PDB entry 5MS4 | X-ray diffraction, 2.10 A resolution | chains A and E

[Chain A]
Protein: Kallikrein-8
Organism: Homo sapiens
Notes: EC 3.4.21.118
UniProtKB: O60259 (KLK8_HUMAN); the construct lacks a stretch of the UniProt sequence and is renumbered around it, so the offset changes along the chain: 16-36 = UniProt 33-53; 38-67 = UniProt 54-83; 69-95 = UniProt 84-110; 96-125 = UniProt 114-143; 4 more segments
Amino-acid sequence (228 residues; row label = number of the first residue in the row; note: 8 numbers in that range are skipped by the numbering (no residue carries them; nothing is unmodelled there); a row labelled like 95A-95C holds insertion residues (95A, then the next letters in order)):
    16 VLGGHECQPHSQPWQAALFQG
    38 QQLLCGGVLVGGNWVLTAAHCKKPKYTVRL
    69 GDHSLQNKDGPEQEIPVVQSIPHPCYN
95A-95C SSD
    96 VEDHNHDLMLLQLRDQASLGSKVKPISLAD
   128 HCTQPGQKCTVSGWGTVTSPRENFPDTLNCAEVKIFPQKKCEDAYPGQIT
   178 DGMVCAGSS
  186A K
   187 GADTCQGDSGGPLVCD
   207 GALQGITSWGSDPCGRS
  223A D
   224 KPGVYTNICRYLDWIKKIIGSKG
Disulfide bonds: Cys22-Cys157, Cys42-Cys58, Cys129-Cys232, Cys136-Cys201, Cys168-Cys182, Cys191-Cys220
Metal / ion sites: Ca2+: Asp70, Ser72, Asn75, Asp77, Glu80
Ligand contacts:
  - tertiary-butyl alcohol (TBU), molecule 1: Pro79, Ser113, Leu114, Gly115, Ser116, Lys117, Val118
  - tertiary-butyl alcohol (TBU), molecule 2: His91, Arg233, Tyr234, Asp236, Trp237
  - tertiary-butyl alcohol (TBU), molecule 3: Phe151, Pro152, Asp153, Thr154
Curated features (UniProtKB/Swiss-Prot):
  - active site (Charge relay system): His57, Asp102, Ser195
  - glycosylation: Asn95 (N-linked (GlcNAc...) asparagine)
Reported in the primary citation:
  - catalytic residues: His57, Asp102, Gly193, Ser195
  - contacts within the chain: Val16-Asp194, Arg66-Asp70, Ser72-Asp77, Asp77-Glu80, Gly78-Glu80
  - binding site for Leupeptin (chain E): His57, His99, Asp189, Thr190, Gly193, Ser195, Ser214, Trp215, Gly216, Ser217
  - specificity-determining residues: Asp189
  - specificity-determining residues: Thr190 (proposed by the authors, not directly observed)
  - conformationally variable residues (side-chain flip): His99
  - specificity-determining residues: Glu97, Glu149, Asp218 (from molecular simulation)
  - Ca2+ coordination: Asp70, Ser72, Asn75, Asp77, Glu80
  - mutagenesis - Y94F (Kd 6.9 uM), H99A (13-fold): decreased binding to Zn2+
  - mutagenesis - C93S: unchanged catalytic activity
  - mutagenesis - C93S: unchanged binding to Zn2+
  - post-translational modification sites: Asn95 (proposed by the authors, not directly observed)
  - mutagenesis - D70K: abolished catalytic activity on Ca2+

[Chain E]
Protein: Leupeptin
Amino-acid sequence (4 residues; numbered 1 to 4; the number before each row is that of its first residue):
     1 XLLX
Modified positions: ACE (acetyl group) at position 1; AR7 (amino{[(4S)-4-amino-5,5-dihydroxypentyl]amino}methaniminium) at position 4

[Interface between chain A and chain E]
Pairs across the interface (21; chain A residue first):
  His57(A) - AR7_4(E)
  Val96(A) - Leu3(E)  hydrophobic
  His99(A) - Leu3(E)
  Asp189(A) - AR7_4(E)
  Thr190(A) - AR7_4(E)
  Cys191(A) - AR7_4(E)
  Gln192(A) - Leu3(E)
  Gln192(A) - AR7_4(E)
  Gly193(A) - AR7_4(E)  hydrogen bond (backbone-backbone)
  Ser195(A) - AR7_4(E)  covalent bond
  Ser214(A) - AR7_4(E)  hydrogen bond (backbone-backbone)
  Trp215(A) - Leu2(E)
  Trp215(A) - AR7_4(E)
  Gly216(A) - ACE_1(E)
  Gly216(A) - Leu2(E)  hydrogen bond (backbone-backbone)
  Gly216(A) - AR7_4(E)
  Ser217(A) - ACE_1(E)
  Ser217(A) - AR7_4(E)
  Asp218(A) - ACE_1(E)
  Cys220(A) - AR7_4(E)
  Gly226(A) - AR7_4(E)
Other interface residues (no listed pair), chain A (18 interface residues in all): Asp194, Thr213

[Summary]
Chain A and chain E form an interface of 18 and 4 residues respectively; the contacts include 1 covalent bond
and 3 hydrogen bonds. The backbones hydrogen-bond at Gly193(A)-AR7_4(E), Ser214(A)-AR7_4(E) and
Gly216(A)-Leu2(E). From the paper: catalytic residues His57(A), Asp102(A) and Gly193(A) among others; Y94F and
H99A of chain A reduce binding to Zn2+; 4 substitutions were tested in all.
Chain A is Kallikrein-8 (Homo sapiens) and chain E is Leupeptin; the structure, Kallikrein-related peptidase 8
leupeptin inhibitor complex, was determined by X-ray diffraction.
